3ZXV - chains A and B of the 6 polymer chains in the assembly; structure by X-ray diffraction, 2.26 A resolution.

# Chain A (and B)
Molecule: Glutamine synthetase 1
From: Mycobacterium tuberculosis
Notes: EC 6.3.1.2; chain B of this document is another copy of the same molecule, construct and numbering; everything in this record applies to it too
UniProt: P0A590 (GLNA1_MYCTU); residues 2-478 here = UniProt positions 2-478
Sequence (486 residues; row label = number of the first residue in the row; numbers below 1 keep their minus sign (Met-7 is residue -7)):
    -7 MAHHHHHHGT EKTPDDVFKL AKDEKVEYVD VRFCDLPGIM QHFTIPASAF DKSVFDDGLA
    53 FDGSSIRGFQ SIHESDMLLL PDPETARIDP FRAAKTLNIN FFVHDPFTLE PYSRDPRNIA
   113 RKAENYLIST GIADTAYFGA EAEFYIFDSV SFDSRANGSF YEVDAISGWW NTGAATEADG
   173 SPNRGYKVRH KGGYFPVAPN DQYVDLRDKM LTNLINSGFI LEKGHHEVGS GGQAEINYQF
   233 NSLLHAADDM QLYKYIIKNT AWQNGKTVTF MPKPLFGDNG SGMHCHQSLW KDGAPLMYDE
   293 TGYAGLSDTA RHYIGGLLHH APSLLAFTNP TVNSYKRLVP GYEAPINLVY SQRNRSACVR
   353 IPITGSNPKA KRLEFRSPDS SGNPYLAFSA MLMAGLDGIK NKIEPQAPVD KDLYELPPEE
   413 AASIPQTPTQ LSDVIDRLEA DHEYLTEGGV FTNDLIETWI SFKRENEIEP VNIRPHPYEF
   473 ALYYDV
Not modelled in the structure: -7 to 3
Sequence notes: expression tag (-7 to 1)
Ion coordination: Mg2+ site 1: Glu133, His276, Glu366 (together with L-methionine-S-sulfoximine phosphate, phosphate ion); Mg2+ site 2: Glu133, Glu227 (together with L-methionine-S-sulfoximine phosphate, phosphate ion); Mg2+ site 3: Glu135, Glu219, Glu227 (together with L-methionine-S-sulfoximine phosphate)
Small-molecule neighbours:
  - MXI (4-(2-tert-butyl-4-(6-methoxynaphthalen-2-yl)-3H-imidazol-4-yl)pyridin-2-amine): Tyr129, Phe130, Gly131, Ala132, Glu133, Glu214, Asn229, Tyr230, Phe232, His278, Gln279, Ser280, Asn359, Lys361, Ala362, Lys363, Arg364
  - L-methionine-S-sulfoximine phosphate (P3S): Glu133, Glu135, Tyr186, Glu219, Val220, Gln225, Glu227, Asn271, Gly272, Ser273, Gly274, His276, Arg329, Tyr334, Glu335, Ala336, Arg347, Arg352, Glu366, Arg368
Reported in the primary citation:
  - binding site for MXI: Ser280
  - conformationally variable residues (side-chain flip): Phe232

# Interface between chain A and chain B
Pairs across the interface (97):
  Tyr20(A) with Asp200(B), hydrogen bond (side chain-backbone); Leu203(B); Thr204(B), hydrogen bond; Ile207(B)
  Arg24(A) with Val189(B)
  Phe25(A) with Phe187(B), hydrophobic
  Ile31(A) with Pro188(B), hydrophobic
  Met32(A) with Pro188(B); Val189(B), hydrogen bond (backbone-backbone)
  Gln33(A) with Tyr186(B); Phe187(B), hydrogen bond (side chain-backbone); Pro188(B)
  His34(A) with Phe187(B), hydrogen bond (backbone-backbone); Pro188(B); Val189(B); Asp193(B), salt bridge; Val196(B)
  Phe35(A) with Phe187(B), hydrophobic; Lys215(B); Gly216(B); His217(B)
  Thr36(A) with Lys215(B); Gly216(B), hydrogen bond (backbone-backbone)
  Ile37(A) with Glu214(B); Lys215(B)
  Pro38(A) with Leu213(B); Glu214(B)
  Phe53(A) with Tyr186(B)
  Asp54(A) with Tyr186(B), hydrogen bond (backbone-side chain); Glu335(B); Arg347(B), salt bridge
  Ser56(A) with Glu335(B), hydrogen bond
  Ser57(A) with Tyr186(B); Val220(B); Glu335(B), hydrogen bond
  Ile58(A) with Tyr186(B)
  Gln62(A) with Arg345(B)
  Ile64(A) with Glu335(B); Arg345(B); Asn346(B); Arg347(B), hydrogen bond (backbone-backbone); Ser348(B); Asp404(B); Tyr406(B), hydrophobic
  His65(A) with Gln344(B); Arg345(B); Asn346(B); Asp402(B); Lys403(B); Asp404(B)
  Glu66(A) with Arg345(B), hydrogen bond (backbone-side chain)
  Ser67(A) with Arg345(B), hydrogen bond (side chain-backbone); Arg347(B), hydrogen bond
  Asp68(A) with Arg345(B), hydrogen bond (backbone-side chain); Arg347(B), salt bridge; Arg352(B), salt bridge; Pro354(B); Ile355(B), hydrogen bond (side chain-backbone)
  Met69(A) with Arg345(B), hydrogen bond
  Arg84(A) with Val196(B); Asp197(B); Asp200(B), salt bridge
  Ala85(A) with Asp197(B)
  Ala86(A) with Asp200(B)
  Pro98(A) with Arg345(B); Ile355(B), hydrophobic
  Phe99(A) with Arg345(B); Ile355(B), hydrophobic
  Asp140(A) with Pro174(B); Arg176(B)
  Ser141(A) with Pro174(B); Asn175(B)
  Val142(A) with Asn175(B), hydrogen bond (backbone-backbone); Arg176(B); Gly177(B)
  Ser143(A) with Thr164(B); Ala166(B); Asn175(B)
  Phe144(A) with Trp161(B), hydrophobic; Thr164(B), hydrogen bond (backbone-side chain); Gly165(B), hydrogen bond (backbone-backbone)
  Phe152(A) with Gly165(B)
  Tyr247(A) with Ala190(B)
  Lys250(A) with Tyr178(B); Pro191(B)
  Asn251(A) with Ala190(B), hydrogen bond (side chain-backbone); Pro191(B)
  Trp254(A) with Arg176(B), hydrogen bond (backbone-side chain); Gly177(B); Tyr178(B), hydrophobic; Pro191(B), hydrophobic; Gln194(B)
  Gly257(A) with Arg176(B)
  Lys258(A) with Arg176(B), hydrogen bond (backbone-side chain)
  Thr259(A) with Arg176(B), hydrogen bond (side chain-backbone); Tyr178(B)
  Val260(A) with Tyr178(B), hydrogen bond (backbone-side chain)
Also at the interface, not in a pair above, chain A (50 interface residues in all): Glu19, Ala41, Ala52, Thr88, Asp97, Asp145, Ala253, Thr261
Also at the interface, not in a pair above, chain B (43 interface residues in all): Arg199

# Overview
Chain A and chain B form an interface of 50 and 43 residues respectively, with 24 hydrogen bonds and 5 salt
bridges. Polar contacts include His34(A)-Asp193(B), Asp54(A)-Arg347(B) and Asp68(A)-Arg347(B). Chain A binds
compound MXI and L-methionine-S-sulfoximine phosphate. From the paper: a binding site for MXI at Ser280(A);
conformational variability at Phe232(A).
Chain A and chain B are both Glutamine synthetase 1 (Mycobacterium tuberculosis); the structure, Crystal
structure of Mycobacterium Tuberculosis Glutamine Synthetase in complex with tri-substituted imidazole
inhibitor (4-(2-tert-butyl- 4-(6-methoxynaphthalen-2-yl)-1H-imidazol-5-yl)pyridin-2-amine) and ..., was
determined by X-ray diffraction (same publication as 3ZXR).
